PDB entry 7JHG | electron microscopy, 3.47 A resolution | chains A and G of the 7 polymer chains in the assembly

# Chain A
Name: 5'-AMP-activated protein kinase catalytic subunit alpha-1
From: Homo sapiens
Notes: EC 2.7.11.1, 2.7.11.27, 2.7.11.31, 2.7.11.26
UniProtKB: Q13131 (AAPK1_HUMAN); residues 13-550 here correspond to UniProt positions 22-559 (UniProt number = residue number + 9)
Sequence (484 residues; each row starts with the number of its first residue; note: 54 numbers in that range are skipped by the numbering (no residue carries them; nothing is unmodelled there)):
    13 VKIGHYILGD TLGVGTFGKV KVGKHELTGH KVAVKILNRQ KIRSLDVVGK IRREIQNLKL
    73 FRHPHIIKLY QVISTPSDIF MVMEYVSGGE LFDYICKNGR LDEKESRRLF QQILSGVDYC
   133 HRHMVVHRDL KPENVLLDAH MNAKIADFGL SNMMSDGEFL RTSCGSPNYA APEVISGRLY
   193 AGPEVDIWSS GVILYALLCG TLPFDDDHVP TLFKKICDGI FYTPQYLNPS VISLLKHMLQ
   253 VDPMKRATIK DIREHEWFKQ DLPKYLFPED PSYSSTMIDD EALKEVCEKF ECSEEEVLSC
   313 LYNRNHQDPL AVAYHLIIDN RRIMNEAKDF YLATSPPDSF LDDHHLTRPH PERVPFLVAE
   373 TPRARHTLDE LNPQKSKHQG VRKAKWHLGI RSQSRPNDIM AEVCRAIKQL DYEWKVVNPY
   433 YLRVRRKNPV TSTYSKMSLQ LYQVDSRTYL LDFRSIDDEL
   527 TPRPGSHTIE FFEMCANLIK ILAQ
Disordered / not traced: 285-388
Ligand contacts: Dorsomorphin (TAK; 6-[4-(2-piperidin-1-ylethoxy)phenyl]-3-pyridin-4-ylpyrazolo[1,5-a]pyrimidine): Leu24, Val32, Ala45, Lys47, Met95, Glu96, Tyr97, Val98, Ser99, Gly100, Gly101, Lys109, Leu148, Ala158
Swiss-Prot annotation at these positions:
  - active site: Asp141 (Proton acceptor)
  - binding site (ATP): Leu24 to Val32, Lys47
  - modified residue: Thr23 (Phosphothreonine), Thr174 (Phosphothreonine), Thr260 (Phosphothreonine), Thr346 (Phosphothreonine), Ser347 (Phosphoserine), Ser351 (Phosphoserine), Thr359 (Phosphothreonine), Thr373 (Phosphothreonine), Ser388 (Phosphoserine), Ser458 (Phosphoserine)

# Chain G
Name: 5'-AMP-activated protein kinase subunit gamma-1
From: Homo sapiens
UniProtKB: P54619 (AAKG1_HUMAN); numbering as in UniProt (aligned over 24-327)
Sequence (306 residues; each row starts with the number of its first residue):
    22 MGSNNSVYTS FMKSHRCYDL IPTSSKLVVF DTSLQVKKAF FALVTNGVRA APLWDSKKQS
    82 FVGMLTITDF INILHRYYKS ALVQIYELEE HKIETWREVY LQDSFKPLVC ISPNASLFDA
   142 VSSLIRNKIH RLPVIDPESG NTLYILTHKR ILKFLKLFIT EFPKPEFMSK SLEELQIGTY
   202 ANIAMVRTTT PVYVALGIFV QHRVSALPVV DEKGRVVDIY SKFDVINLAA EKTYNNLDVS
   262 VTKALQHRSH YFEGVLKCYL HETLETIINR LVEAEVHRLV VVDENDVVKG IVSLSDILQA
   322 LVLTGG
Disordered / not traced: 22-24, 325-327
Construct notes: expression tag (22-23)
Ligand contacts:
  - ADP (adenosine-5'-diphosphate): Arg70, Met85, Thr87, Ile88, Thr89, Asp90, Arg118, Tyr121, Lys127, Pro128, Leu129, Val130, Lys149, Ile150, His151, Arg152, Leu153, Pro154, Lys243
  - adenosine monophosphate (AMP): His151, Thr200, Asn203, Ile204, Ala205, Arg224, Val225, Ser226, Ala227, Leu228, Pro229, His298, Ile312, Ser314, Ser316, Asp317
  - ATP (adenosine-5'-triphosphate): Arg70, Arg152, Thr168, Lys170, Ile240, Ser242, Phe244, Asp245, Arg269, Gly275, Val276, Leu277, Glu296, Val297, His298, Arg299, Leu300
Swiss-Prot annotation at these positions:
  - motif: Leu138 to Glu159 (AMPK pseudosubstrate)
  - binding site (ADP): Arg70, Met85 to Asp90, Val130, His151, Arg152, Lys170, Ser242 to Asp245, Arg269, Leu277, His298, Arg299
  - binding site (AMP): Arg70, Met85 to Asp90, Val130, His151, Arg152, Lys170, Thr200, Ala205, Ser226, Ala227, Ser242 to Asp245, Arg269, Leu277, His298, Arg299, Ser314 to Asp317
  - binding site (ATP): Arg70, Met85 to Asp90, Val130, His151, Arg152, Lys170, Ser242 to Asp245, Arg269, Leu277, His298, Arg299
  - modified residue: Ser261 (Phosphoserine), Thr263 (Phosphothreonine), Ser270 (Phosphoserine)
  - mutagenesis: Asp90 (D90A: Reduced AMP-activation of phosphorylation of PRKAA1 or PRKAA2. Reduced ADP activation of phosphorylation of PRKAA1 or PRKAA2), Asp245 (D245A: Reduced AMP-activation of phosphorylation of PRKAA1 or PRKAA2. Reduced ADP activation of phosphorylation of PRKAA1 or PRKAA2), Asp317 (D317A: Reduced AMP-activation of phosphorylation of PRKAA1 or PRKAA2. Does not affect ADP activation of phosphorylation of PRKAA1 or PRKAA2)

# Interface between chain A and chain G
Residue-residue contacts - 38 pairs, chain A then chain G:
  His17(A) - Asp259(G)  hydrogen bond (side chain-backbone)
  Tyr18(A) - Ser101(G)
  Tyr18(A) - Leu103(G)  hydrophobic
  His37(A) - Asp259(G)  salt bridge
  Leu39(A) - Pro212(G)  hydrophobic
  Leu39(A) - Tyr214(G)
  Thr40(A) - Lys100(G)  hydrogen bond (side chain-backbone)
  Thr40(A) - Tyr214(G)
  His42(A) - Lys100(G)
  His42(A) - Ser101(G)  hydrogen bond
  Lys80(A) - Tyr107(G)
  Tyr82(A) - Leu103(G)  hydrophobic
  Tyr82(A) - Val104(G)
  Val94(A) - Leu103(G)  hydrophobic
  Lys389(A) - Glu296(G)  salt bridge
  His390(A) - Phe244(G)
  His390(A) - Tyr272(G)
  Gln391(A) - Gly68(G)  hydrogen bond (side chain-backbone)
  Gln391(A) - Phe244(G)
  Gly392(A) - Val65(G)
  Val393(A) - Thr66(G)
  Val442(A) - Gln80(G)
  Thr443(A) - Gln80(G)
  Thr527(A) - Glu159(G)
  Pro528(A) - Glu159(G)
  Arg529(A) - Glu159(G)
  Arg529(A) - Ser160(G)
  Gly531(A) - Trp75(G)
  Gly531(A) - Gln80(G)
  Gly531(A) - Gly161(G)
  Ser532(A) - Trp75(G)
  Ser532(A) - Phe82(G)
  Ser532(A) - Gly161(G)  hydrogen bond (side chain-backbone)
  Ser532(A) - Asn162(G)
  Thr534(A) - Asn162(G)
  Ile535(A) - Val50(G)  hydrophobic
  Ile535(A) - Trp75(G)  hydrophobic
  Glu536(A) - Gln80(G)
Other interface residues (no listed pair), chain A (29 interface residues in all): Arg74, Gln83, Arg394, His533, Glu539
Other interface residues (no listed pair), chain G (30 interface residues in all): Asp52, Ser77, Lys79, Tyr99, Ala102, Gln105, Pro158, Val215

# Summary
29 residues of chain A and 30 residues of chain G are in contact, with 5 hydrogen bonds and 2 salt bridges.
Among the polar pairs are His37(A)-Asp259(G), Lys389(A)-Glu296(G) and His17(A)-Asp259(G). Ligands of chain A:
Dorsomorphin. Ligands of chain G: ATP, ADP and adenosine monophosphate.
Chain A is 5'-AMP-activated protein kinase catalytic subunit alpha-1 and chain G is 5'-AMP-activated protein
kinase subunit gamma-1, both from Homo sapiens; the structure, Cryo-EM structure of ATP-bound fully inactive
AMPK in complex with Dorsomorphin (Compound C) and Fab-nanobody, was determined by electron microscopy (same
publication as 7M74, 7JIJ and 7JHH).
